3AVH - chains A and B of the 4 polymer chains in the assembly; structure by X-ray diffraction, 1.88 A resolution.

[Chain A (and B)]
Protein: Integrase
Organism: Human immunodeficiency virus type 1
Notes: fragment: CCD domain; chain B of this document is another copy of the same molecule, construct and numbering; everything in this record applies to it too
UniProtKB: P12497 (POL_HV1N5); residues 50-212 here correspond to UniProt positions 1197-1359 (UniProt number = residue number + 1147)
Sequence (183 residues; row label = number of the first residue in the row):
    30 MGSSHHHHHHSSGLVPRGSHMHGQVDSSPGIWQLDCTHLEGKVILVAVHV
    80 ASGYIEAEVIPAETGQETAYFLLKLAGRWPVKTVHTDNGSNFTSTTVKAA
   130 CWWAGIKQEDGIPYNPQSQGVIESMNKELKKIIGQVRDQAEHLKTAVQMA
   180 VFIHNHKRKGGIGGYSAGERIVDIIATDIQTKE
Not modelled in the structure: 30-56, 189-192, 210-212
Differences from the reference sequence: expression tag (30-49); engineered mutation Ser-56 (Cys1203 in P12497), Asp-139 (Phe1286 in P12497), His-185 (Phe1332 in P12497)
Curated features (UniProtKB/Swiss-Prot):
  - binding site (Mg(2+)): Asp-64, Asp-116, Glu-152

[Interface between chain A and chain B]
Pairs across the interface - 63 pairs, chain A then chain B:
  Tyr-83(A) / Arg-107(B)  hydrogen bond (side chain-backbone)
  Glu-85(A) / Arg-107(B)  salt bridge
  Ala-86(A) / Arg-107(B)  hydrogen bond (backbone-side chain)
  Glu-87(A) / Tyr-99(B)
  Glu-87(A) / Lys-103(B)  salt bridge
  Glu-87(A) / Arg-107(B)  salt bridge
  Tyr-99(A) / Glu-87(B)
  Tyr-99(A) / Lys-173(B)
  Tyr-99(A) / Thr-174(B)
  Tyr-99(A) / Gln-177(B)
  Leu-102(A) / Thr-174(B)
  Leu-102(A) / Gln-177(B)
  Lys-103(A) / Glu-87(B)  salt bridge
  Lys-103(A) / Lys-103(B)
  Lys-103(A) / Gln-177(B)
  Ala-105(A) / Phe-181(B)
  Ala-105(A) / His-185(B)  hydrogen bond (backbone-side chain)
  Gly-106(A) / Phe-181(B)
  Gly-106(A) / Asn-184(B)  hydrogen bond (backbone-side chain)
  Arg-107(A) / Tyr-83(B)  hydrogen bond (backbone-side chain)
  Arg-107(A) / Glu-85(B)  salt bridge
  Arg-107(A) / Ala-86(B)  hydrogen bond (side chain-backbone)
  Arg-107(A) / Glu-87(B)  salt bridge
  Arg-107(A) / Trp-108(B)
  Arg-107(A) / Gln-177(B)  hydrogen bond
  Arg-107(A) / Val-180(B)
  Trp-108(A) / Arg-107(B)
  Trp-108(A) / Trp-108(B)  hydrophobic
  Trp-132(A) / Gln-168(B)  hydrogen bond
  Trp-132(A) / Met-178(B)  hydrophobic
  Trp-132(A) / Phe-181(B)  hydrophobic
  Trp-132(A) / Ile-182(B)  hydrophobic
  Ala-133(A) / Phe-181(B)
  Gln-168(A) / Trp-132(B)  hydrogen bond
  Lys-173(A) / Tyr-99(B)
  Thr-174(A) / Leu-102(B)
  Gln-177(A) / Tyr-99(B)
  Gln-177(A) / Leu-102(B)
  Gln-177(A) / Lys-103(B)
  Gln-177(A) / Arg-107(B)  hydrogen bond
  Met-178(A) / Trp-132(B)
  Val-180(A) / Arg-107(B)
  Phe-181(A) / Ala-105(B)
  Phe-181(A) / Gly-106(B)
  Phe-181(A) / Trp-132(B)  hydrophobic
  Phe-181(A) / Ala-133(B)
  Ile-182(A) / Trp-132(B)  hydrophobic
  Asn-184(A) / Gly-106(B)  hydrogen bond (side chain-backbone)
  His-185(A) / Ala-105(B)
  Glu-198(A) / Ile-208(B)
  Val-201(A) / Val-201(B)
  Val-201(A) / Ile-204(B)  hydrophobic
  Val-201(A) / Ala-205(B)
  Asp-202(A) / Ala-205(B)
  Asp-202(A) / Ile-208(B)
  Asp-202(A) / Gln-209(B)  hydrogen bond
  Ile-204(A) / Val-201(B)  hydrophobic
  Ala-205(A) / Val-201(B)
  Ala-205(A) / Asp-202(B)
  Ala-205(A) / Ala-205(B)  hydrophobic
  Ile-208(A) / Glu-198(B)
  Ile-208(A) / Asp-202(B)
  Gln-209(A) / Asp-202(B)  hydrogen bond
Also at the interface, not in a pair above, chain A (33 interface residues in all): Val-165, His-171, Tyr-194
Also at the interface, not in a pair above, chain B (33 interface residues in all): Gln-95, Val-165, Tyr-194

[Overview]
The chain A/chain B interface involves 33 residues from each chain; the contacts include 13 hydrogen bonds and
6 salt bridges. Among the polar pairs are Glu-85(A)/Arg-107(B), Glu-87(A)/Lys-103(B) and Glu-87(A)/Arg-107(B).
From UniProt: 3 Mg2+-binding residues on chain A.
Chain A and chain B are both Integrase (Human immunodeficiency virus type 1); the structure, Crystal
structures of novel allosteric peptide inhibitors of HIV integrase in the LEDGF binding site, was determined
by X-ray diffraction (same publication as 3AV9, 3AVA, 3AVB, 3AVC, 3AVF, 3AVG and 6 further entries).
